7U65 - chains A and C of the 12 polymer chains in the assembly; structure by electron microscopy, 2.80 A resolution.

Chain A (and C):
Protein: Deoxyguanosinetriphosphate triphosphohydrolase
Source organism: Escherichia coli str. K-12 substr. MG1655
Notes: EC 3.1.5.1; chain C of this document is another copy of the same molecule, construct and numbering; everything in this record applies to it too
Reference sequence: P15723 (DGTP_ECOLI); residues 1-505 here = UniProt positions 1-505
Amino-acid sequence (505 residues; each row starts with the number of its first residue):
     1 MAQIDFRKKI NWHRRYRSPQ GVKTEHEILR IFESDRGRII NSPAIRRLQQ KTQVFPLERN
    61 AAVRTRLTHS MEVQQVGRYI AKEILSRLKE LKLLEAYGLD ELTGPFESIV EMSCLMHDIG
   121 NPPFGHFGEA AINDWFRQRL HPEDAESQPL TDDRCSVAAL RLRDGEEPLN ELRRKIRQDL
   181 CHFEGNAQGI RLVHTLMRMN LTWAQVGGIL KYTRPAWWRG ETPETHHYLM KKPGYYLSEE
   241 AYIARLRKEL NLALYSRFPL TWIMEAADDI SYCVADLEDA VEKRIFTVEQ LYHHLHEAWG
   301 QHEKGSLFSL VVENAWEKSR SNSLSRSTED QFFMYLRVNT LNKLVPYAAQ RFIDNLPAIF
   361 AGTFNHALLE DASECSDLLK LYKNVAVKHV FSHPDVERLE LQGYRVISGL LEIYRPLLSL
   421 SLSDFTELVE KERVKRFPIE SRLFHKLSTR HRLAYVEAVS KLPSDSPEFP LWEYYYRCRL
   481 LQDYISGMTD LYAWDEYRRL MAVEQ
Not modelled in the structure: 1-2, 59-60, 300-307, 321-329, 371, 432-433
What the authors report for this chain:
  - catalytic residues: His126 (citing earlier work)

Interface between chain A and chain C:
Pairs across the interface (17; chain A residue first):
  Ile413(A) with Arg405(C)
  Pro438(A) with Phe127(C), hydrophobic
  Ile439(A) with Phe127(C), hydrophobic; Leu401(C), hydrophobic
  Arg442(A) with Phe127(C); Glu397(C); Glu400(C), salt bridge
  Arg499(A) with Gln402(C), hydrogen bond (backbone-side chain)
  Leu500(A) with Arg405(C), hydrogen bond (backbone-side chain)
  Met501(A) with Arg405(C)
  Ala502(A) with Val406(C), hydrophobic; Trp494(C), hydrogen bond (backbone-side chain); Arg498(C)
  Val503(A) with Arg498(C), hydrogen bond (backbone-side chain); Val503(C), hydrophobic
  Glu504(A) with Gln402(C)
  Gln505(A) with Gln402(C)
Other interface residues (no listed pair), chain A (13 interface residues in all): Leu443, His445
Other interface residues (no listed pair), chain C (13 interface residues in all): Arg398, Tyr404, Tyr497

Summary:
Chain A and chain C each contribute 13 residues to their interface, with 4 hydrogen bonds and 1 salt bridge.
Polar contacts include Arg442(A)-Glu400(C), Arg499(A)-Gln402(C) and Leu500(A)-Arg405(C). From the paper: the
catalytic residue His126(A).
Both chains are Deoxyguanosinetriphosphate triphosphohydrolase (Escherichia coli str. K-12 substr. MG1655).
Entry 7U65 (Structure of E. coli dGTPase bound to T7 bacteriophage protein Gp1.2) was determined by electron
microscopy, deposited together with 7U66 and 7U67.
